Entry 7XK7 (electron microscopy, 2.90 A resolution); this record covers chains C and E of the 6 polymer chains in the assembly.

# Chain C
Molecule: Na(+)-translocating NADH-quinone reductase subunit C
Organism: Vibrio cholerae O395
Notes: EC 7.2.1.1
UniProtKB: A5F5Y7 (NQRC_VIBC3); residue numbers follow UniProt; this construct covers 1-257
Chain sequence (257 residues; row label = number of the first residue in the row):
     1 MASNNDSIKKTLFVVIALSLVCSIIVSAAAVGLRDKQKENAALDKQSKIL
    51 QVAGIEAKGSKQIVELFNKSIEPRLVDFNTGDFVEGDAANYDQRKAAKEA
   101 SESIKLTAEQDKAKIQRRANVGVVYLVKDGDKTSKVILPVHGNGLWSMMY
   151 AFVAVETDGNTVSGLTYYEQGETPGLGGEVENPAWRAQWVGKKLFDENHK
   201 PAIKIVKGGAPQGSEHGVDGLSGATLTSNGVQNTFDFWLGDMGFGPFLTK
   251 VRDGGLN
Not modelled in the structure: 1-5, 257
Covalently attached groups: flavin mononucleotide (FMN) linked to Thr225
Ligand contacts:
  - Ca2+ (CA): Gln93, Ala97, Arg118, Ala119, His141, Trp238
  - FMN (flavin mononucleotide): Leu145, Trp146, Glu172, Thr173, Leu176, Gly177, Lys207, Gly223, Ala224, Leu226, Thr227
Curated features (UniProtKB/Swiss-Prot):
  - modified residue: Thr225 (FMN phosphoryl threonine)
  - mutagenesis: His216 (H216L: Decrease in FMN binding), Thr225 (T225L: Loss of FMN binding)

# Chain E
Molecule: Na(+)-translocating NADH-quinone reductase subunit E
Organism: Vibrio cholerae O395
Notes: EC 7.2.1.1
UniProtKB: A5F5Y5 (NQRE_VIBC3); residue numbers follow UniProt; this construct covers 1-198
Chain sequence (198 residues; numbered 1 to 198; the number before each row is that of its first residue):
     1 MEHYISLLVKSIFIENMALSFFLGMCTFLAVSKKVKTSFGLGIAVIVVLT
    51 ISVPVNNLVYNLVLKPDALVEGVDLSFLNFITFIGVIAALVQILEMILDR
   101 FFPPLYNALGIFLPLITVNCAIFGGVSFMVQRDYSFAESVVYGFGSGVGW
   151 MLAIVALAGIREKMKYSDVPPGLRGLGITFITAGLMALGFMSFSGVQL
Ligand contacts: 2Fe-2S cluster (FES): Gly24, Met25, Cys26, Asn119, Cys120

# Chain C / chain E interface
Pairs across the interface - 8 pairs, chain C then chain E:
  Ser27(C) - Phe77(E)
  Ala30(C) - Phe77(E)  hydrophobic
  Arg34(C) - Asp74(E)  salt bridge
  Arg34(C) - Phe77(E)
  Asn143(C) - Gln197(E)
  Trp146(C) - Ser194(E)
  Trp146(C) - Gly195(E)
  Trp146(C) - Gln197(E)
Interface residues without a listed pair, chain C (7 interface residues in all): Val26, Leu145

# Summary
The interface between chain C and chain E involves 7 residues on one side and 5 on the other; the contacts
include 1 salt bridge. The salt-bridged pair is Arg34(C)-Asp74(E). Bound to chain C: Ca2+. Bound to chain E:
2Fe-2S cluster.
Here chain C is Na(+)-translocating NADH-quinone reductase subunit C and chain E is Na(+)-translocating
NADH-quinone reductase subunit E, both from Vibrio cholerae O395. Entry 7XK7 (Cryo-EM structure of Na+-pumping
NADH-ubiquinone oxidoreductase from Vibrio cholerae, with korormicin) was determined by electron microscopy
(same publication as 7XK3, 7XK4, 7XK5 and 7XK6).
